2CIA - chains A and L; structure by X-ray diffraction, 1.45 A resolution.

[Chain A]
Protein: Cytoplasmic protein NCK2
From: Homo sapiens
Notes: fragment: sh2-domain, residues 284-380
Reference sequence: O43639 (NCK2_HUMAN); residues 284-380 here = UniProt positions 284-380
Sequence (102 residues; each row starts with the number of its first residue):
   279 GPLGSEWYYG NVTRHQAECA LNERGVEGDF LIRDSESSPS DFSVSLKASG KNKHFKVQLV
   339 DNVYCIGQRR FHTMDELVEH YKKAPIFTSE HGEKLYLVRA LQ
Disordered / not traced: 279-282

[Chain L]
Protein: Translocated intimin receptor
Notes: fragment: phosphopeptide ligand of nck-sh2, residues 471-480
Reference sequence: O50190 (O50190_ECOLI); residues 472-481 here correspond to UniProt positions 471-480 (UniProt number = residue number - 1)
Sequence (11 residues; numbered 471 to 481; the number before each row is that of its first residue):
   471 XHIYDEVAAD P
Disordered / not traced: 481
Modified positions: ACE (acetyl group) at position 471; Y474 (o-phosphotyrosine; PTR)

[How chain A and chain L interact]
Pairs across the interface (29; chain A residue first):
  R292(A) with H472(L); I473(L), hydrogen bond (side chain-backbone); Y474(L)
  R311(A) with Y474(L)
  S313(A) with Y474(L)
  E314(A) with H472(L); Y474(L)
  S315(A) with H472(L); Y474(L)
  S321(A) with Y474(L)
  K331(A) with D475(L)
  H332(A) with Y474(L); D475(L), hydrogen bond (backbone-side chain)
  F333(A) with Y474(L); D475(L); E476(L); V477(L), hydrophobic
  K334(A) with Y474(L)
  I344(A) with V477(L), hydrophobic
  G345(A) with V477(L)
  R347(A) with A478(L); A479(L); D480(L)
  P363(A) with A478(L)
  I364(A) with V477(L); A478(L), hydrogen bond (backbone-backbone)
  F365(A) with E476(L); A478(L)
  T366(A) with A478(L)
Also at the interface, not in a pair above, chain A (20 interface residues in all): D312, N330, Y359

[Summary]
20 residues of chain A and 9 residues of chain L are in contact; the contacts include 3 hydrogen bonds. Polar
pairs include R292(A)-I473(L), H332(A)-D475(L) and I364(A)-A478(L).
Here chain A is Cytoplasmic protein NCK2 (Homo sapiens) and chain L is Translocated intimin receptor. Entry
2CIA (human nck2 sh2-domain in complex with a decaphosphopeptide from translocated intimin receptor (tir) of
epec) was determined by X-ray diffraction (same publication as 2CI8 and 2CI9).
